7D6E - chains A and B of the 18 polymer chains in the assembly; structure by electron microscopy, 10.00 A resolution (very low resolution: no residue pairs are listed; an interface is given only as per-side residue counts).

Chain A (and B):
Protein: Sorting nexin-1
From: Mus musculus
Notes: chain B of this document is another copy of the same molecule, construct and numbering; everything in this record applies to it too
Reference sequence: Q6NZD2 (Q6NZD2_MOUSE); numbering as in UniProt (aligned over 1-521)
Chain sequence (529 residues; each row starts with the number of its first residue; numbers below 1 keep their minus sign (Gly-7 is residue -7)):
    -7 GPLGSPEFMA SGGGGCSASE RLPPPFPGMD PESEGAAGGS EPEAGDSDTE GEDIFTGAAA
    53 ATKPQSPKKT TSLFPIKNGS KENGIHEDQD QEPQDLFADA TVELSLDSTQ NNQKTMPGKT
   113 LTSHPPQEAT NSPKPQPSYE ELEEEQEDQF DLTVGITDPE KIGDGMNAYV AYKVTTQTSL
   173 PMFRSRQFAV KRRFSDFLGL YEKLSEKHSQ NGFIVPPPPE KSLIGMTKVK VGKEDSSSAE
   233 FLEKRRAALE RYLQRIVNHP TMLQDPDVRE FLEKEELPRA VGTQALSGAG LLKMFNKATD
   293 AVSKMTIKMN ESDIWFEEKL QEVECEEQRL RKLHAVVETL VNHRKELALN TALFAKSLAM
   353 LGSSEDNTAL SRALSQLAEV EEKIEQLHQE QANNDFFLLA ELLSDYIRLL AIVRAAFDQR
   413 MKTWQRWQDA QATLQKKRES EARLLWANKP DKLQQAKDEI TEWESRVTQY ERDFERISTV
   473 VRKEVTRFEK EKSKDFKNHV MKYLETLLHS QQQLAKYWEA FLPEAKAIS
Disordered / not traced: -7 to 141
Sequence notes: expression tag (-7 to 0)
What the authors report for this chain:
  - mutagenesis - R185A/K225A, R185A/F186A/K225A: decreased binding to membrane

How chain A and chain B interact:
At this resolution (10 A) residue pairs are not listed: 34 residues of chain A and 31 of chain B lie at the interface.

Summary:
34 residues of chain A face 31 of chain B across their interface. The paper reports that R185A/K225A and
R185A/F186A/K225A of chain A reduce binding to membrane.
Chain A and chain B are both Sorting nexin-1 (Mus musculus); the structure, Structural insights into membrane
remodeling by SNX1, was determined by electron microscopy (same publication as 7D6D).
